Entry 5NKQ (X-ray diffraction, 2.17 A resolution); this record covers chains B and F of the 4 polymer chains in the assembly.

# Chain B
Protein: Putative fluoride ion transporter CrcB
Organism: Bordetella pertussis
UniProtKB: Q7VYU0 (CRCB_BORPE); residues 1-128 here = UniProt positions 1-128
Amino-acid sequence (128 residues; numbered 1 to 128; the number before each row is that of its first residue):
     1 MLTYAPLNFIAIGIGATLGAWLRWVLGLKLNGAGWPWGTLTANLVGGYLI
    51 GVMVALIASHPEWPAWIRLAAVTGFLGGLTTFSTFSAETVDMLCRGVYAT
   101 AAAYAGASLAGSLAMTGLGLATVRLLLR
Unresolved in the structure: 1-4
Construct notes: conflict Lys29 (Arg in Q7VYU0), Cys94 (Glu in Q7VYU0)
Metal / ion sites: Na+: Gly77, Thr80 (shared with 2 residues of chain A)
UniProt features mapped onto this chain:
  - binding site (fluoride): Asn43, Tyr104, Ser108, Ser112
  - binding site (Na(+)): Gly77, Thr80
  - mutagenesis: Asn43 (N43D: Supports robust fluoride-selective efflux at pH 7. Efflux falls when increasing pH and is extinguished at pH 9), Phe82 (F82I: Fluoride efflux is 3 orders of magnitude slower than for wild-type), Phe85 (F85I: Fluoride efflux is 2 orders of magnitude slower than for wild-type)
Reported in the primary citation:
  - Na+ coordination: Gly77, Thr80
  - binding site for fluoride ion: Asn43, Phe82, Phe85, Ser108, Ser112

# Chain F
Protein: Monobody
Organism: Homo sapiens
Notes: antibody fragment or engineered binder
Amino-acid sequence (92 residues; numbered 1 to 92; the number before each row is that of its first residue):
     1 SVSSVPTKLEVVAATPTSLLISWDAYYDEVMYYRITYGETGGNSPVQEFT
    51 VPGSSSTATISGLKPGVDYTITVYAYYDSYGHWSPISINYRT
Unresolved in the structure: 1-2, 41-44

# How chain B and chain F interact
Contacting residue pairs (13; chain B residue first):
  Leu28(B) - Met31(F)  hydrophobic
  Asn31(B) - Ser79(F)
  Ala33(B) - Tyr32(F)
  Ala33(B) - Thr50(F)
  Thr39(B) - Ser79(F)
  Ala87(B) - Tyr80(F)  hydrophobic
  Glu88(B) - Ser79(F)  hydrogen bond
  Glu88(B) - Tyr80(F)
  Asp91(B) - Tyr76(F)  hydrogen bond
  Asp91(B) - His82(F)  salt bridge
  Arg95(B) - Arg34(F)
  Arg95(B) - Glu48(F)  salt bridge
  Arg95(B) - Tyr76(F)
Interface residues without a listed pair, chain B (11 interface residues in all): Gly32, Pro36, Thr84
Interface residues without a listed pair, chain F (10 interface residues in all): Asp78

# In short
The interface between chain B and chain F involves 11 residues on one side and 10 on the other, with 2
hydrogen bonds and 2 salt bridges. Among the polar pairs are Asp91(B)-His82(F), Arg95(B)-Glu48(F) and
Glu88(B)-Ser79(F). From the paper: a binding site for fluoride ion at Asn43(B), Phe82(B) and Phe85(B) among
others; Na+ coordination by Gly77(B) and Thr80(B).
Chain B is Putative fluoride ion transporter CrcB (Bordetella pertussis) and chain F is Monobody (Homo
sapiens); the structure, Crystal structure of a dual topology fluoride ion channel, was determined by X-ray
diffraction, deposited together with 5A40 and 5A43.
